PDB entry 3C1C | X-ray diffraction, 3.15 A resolution | chains A and E of the 10 polymer chains in the assembly

== Chain A ==
Molecule: Histone H3-like
Source organism: Xenopus laevis
UniProtKB: P02302 (H3L_XENLA); residues 401-535 here correspond to UniProt positions 2-136 (UniProt number = residue number - 399)
Amino-acid sequence (135 residues; row label = number of the first residue in the row):
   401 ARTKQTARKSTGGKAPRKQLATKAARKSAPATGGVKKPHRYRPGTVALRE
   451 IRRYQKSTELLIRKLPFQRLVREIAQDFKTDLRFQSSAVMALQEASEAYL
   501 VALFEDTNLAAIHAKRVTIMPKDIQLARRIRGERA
Not modelled in the structure: 401-437
Construct notes: conflict A421 (Val22 in P02302), R426 (Lys27 in P02302), S428 (Cys29 in P02302), S486 (Arg87 in P02302), A510 (Cys111 in P02302)
Modified residues: K479 ((2R)-2-amino-3-(2-dimethylaminoethylsulfanyl)propanoic acid; M2L)
Curated features (UniProtKB/Swiss-Prot):
  - modified residue: R402 (Asymmetric dimethylarginine), T403 (Phosphothreonine), K404 (Allysine), Q405 (5-glutamyl dopamine), T406 (Phosphothreonine), K409 (N6-(2-hydroxyisobutyryl)lysine), S410 (ADP-ribosylserine), T411 (Phosphothreonine), K414 (N6-(2-hydroxyisobutyryl)lysine), R417 (Asymmetric dimethylarginine), K418 (N6-(2-hydroxyisobutyryl)lysine), K423 (N6-(2-hydroxyisobutyryl)lysine), K427 (N6-(2-hydroxyisobutyryl)lysine), K436 (N6-(2-hydroxyisobutyryl)lysine), Y441 (Phosphotyrosine), K456 (N6-(2-hydroxyisobutyryl)lysine), S457 (Phosphoserine), K464 (N6-(2-hydroxyisobutyryl)lysine), T480 (Phosphothreonine), K515 (N6-acetyllysine) and 1 more in UniProt

== Chain E ==
Molecule: Histone H3-like
Source organism: Xenopus laevis
UniProtKB: P02302 (H3L_XENLA); residues 601-735 here correspond to UniProt positions 2-136 (UniProt number = residue number - 599)
Amino-acid sequence (135 residues; numbered 601 to 735; the number before each row is that of its first residue):
   601 ARTKQTARKSTGGKAPRKQLATKAARKSAPATGGVKKPHRYRPGTVALRE
   651 IRRYQKSTELLIRKLPFQRLVREIAQDFKTDLRFQSSAVMALQEASEAYL
   701 VALFEDTNLAAIHAKRVTIMPKDIQLARRIRGERA
Not modelled in the structure: 601-637, 735
Construct notes: conflict A621 (Val22 in P02302), R626 (Lys27 in P02302), S628 (Cys29 in P02302), S686 (Arg87 in P02302), A710 (Cys111 in P02302)
Modified residues: K679 ((2R)-2-amino-3-(2-dimethylaminoethylsulfanyl)propanoic acid; M2L)
Curated features (UniProtKB/Swiss-Prot):
  - modified residue: R602 (Asymmetric dimethylarginine), T603 (Phosphothreonine), K604 (Allysine), Q605 (5-glutamyl dopamine), T606 (Phosphothreonine), K609 (N6-(2-hydroxyisobutyryl)lysine), S610 (ADP-ribosylserine), T611 (Phosphothreonine), K614 (N6-(2-hydroxyisobutyryl)lysine), R617 (Asymmetric dimethylarginine), K618 (N6-(2-hydroxyisobutyryl)lysine), K623 (N6-(2-hydroxyisobutyryl)lysine), K627 (N6-(2-hydroxyisobutyryl)lysine), K636 (N6-(2-hydroxyisobutyryl)lysine), Y641 (Phosphotyrosine), K656 (N6-(2-hydroxyisobutyryl)lysine), S657 (Phosphoserine), K664 (N6-(2-hydroxyisobutyryl)lysine), T680 (Phosphothreonine), K715 (N6-acetyllysine) and 1 more in UniProt

== Chain A / chain E interface ==
Pairs across the interface - 22 pairs, chain A then chain E:
  D506(A) - R729(E)  salt bridge
  D506(A) - I730(E)
  L509(A) - R729(E)
  A510(A) - H713(E)  hydrogen bond (backbone-side chain)
  H513(A) - A710(E)
  H513(A) - A714(E)
  H513(A) - R716(E)
  H513(A) - K722(E)
  H513(A) - D723(E)  salt bridge
  H513(A) - L726(E)
  A514(A) - H713(E)
  R516(A) - H713(E)  hydrogen bond
  K522(A) - H713(E)
  D523(A) - H713(E)  salt bridge
  L526(A) - H713(E)
  A527(A) - I730(E)
  R529(A) - D706(E)  salt bridge
  R529(A) - L709(E)
  I530(A) - A727(E)
  I530(A) - I730(E)  hydrophobic
  I530(A) - R731(E)
  R531(A) - I730(E)
Other interface residues (no listed pair), chain A (14 interface residues in all): A511
Other interface residues (no listed pair), chain E (14 interface residues in all): A711

== Summary ==
Chain A and chain E each contribute 14 residues to their interface, with 2 hydrogen bonds and 4 salt bridges.
Polar pairs include D506(A)-R729(E), H513(A)-D723(E) and D523(A)-H713(E).
Chain A and chain E are both Histone H3-like (Xenopus laevis); the structure, The effect of H3 K79
dimethylation and H4 K20 trimethylation on nucleosome and chromatin structure, was determined by X-ray
diffraction, deposited together with 3C1B.
